PDB entry 7O4Y | X-ray diffraction, 1.60 A resolution | chains K and H of the 3 polymer chains in the assembly

Chain K:
Molecule: Anti-Kappa VHH domain
Source organism: Lama glama
Notes: antibody fragment or engineered binder
Amino-acid sequence (121 residues; numbered 1 to 121; the number before each row is that of its first residue; X marks 72 residues of unknown identity (built as UNK)):
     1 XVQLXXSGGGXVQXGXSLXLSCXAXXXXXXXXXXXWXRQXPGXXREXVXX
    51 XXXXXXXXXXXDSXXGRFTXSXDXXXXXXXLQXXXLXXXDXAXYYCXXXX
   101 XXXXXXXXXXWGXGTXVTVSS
Disordered / not traced: 121
Disulfide bonds: Cys22-Cys96

Chain H:
Molecule: m971 Fab heavy chain
Source organism: Homo sapiens
Notes: antibody fragment or engineered binder
Amino-acid sequence (229 residues; numbered -1 to 216 plus 11 insertion-coded residues; the number before each row is that of its first residue; a row labelled like 35A-35B holds insertion residues (35A, then the next letters in order); numbers below 1 keep their minus sign (Thr-1 is residue -1)):
    -1 TGQVQLQQSGPGLVKPSQTLSLTCAISGDSVSSNSAA
35A-35B WN
    36 WIRQSPSRGLEWLGRTY
52A-52B YR
    53 SKWYNDYAVSVKSRITINPDTSKNQFSLQL
82A-82C NSV
    83 TPEDTAVYYCAREVTGDL
100A-100D EDAF
   101 DIWGQGTMVTVSSASTKGPSVFPLAPSSKSTSGGTAALGCLVKDYFPEPV
   151 TVSWNSGALTSGVHTFPAVLQSSGLYSLSSVVTVPSSSLGTQTYICNVSH
   201 KPSNTKVDKKVEPKSC
Disordered / not traced: -1 to 0, 129-133, 214-216
Disulfide bonds: Cys22-Cys92, Cys140-Cys196

Chain K / chain H interface:
Contacting residue pairs (11; chain K residue first):
  Pro41(K) - Pro84(H)
  Gly42(K) - Pro14(H)
  Gly42(K) - Pro84(H)
  Gly42(K) - Val111(H)
  Gly42(K) - Ser112(H)
  Gly42(K) - Ser113(H)  hydrogen bond (backbone-backbone)
  Arg45(K) - Ser172(H)  hydrogen bond (side chain-backbone)
  Arg45(K) - Ser173(H)  hydrogen bond (side chain-backbone)
  Arg45(K) - Gly174(H)
  Trp111(K) - Ser172(H)
  Trp111(K) - Ser173(H)
Other interface residues (no listed pair), chain H (9 interface residues in all): Ala114

Overview:
4 residues of chain K face 9 of chain H across their interface; the contacts include 3 hydrogen bonds. Polar
pairs include Arg45(K)-Ser172(H), Arg45(K)-Ser173(H) and Gly42(K)-Ser113(H).
Chain K is Anti-Kappa VHH domain (Lama glama) and chain H is m971 Fab heavy chain (Homo sapiens); the
structure, m971 Fab in complex with anti-Kappa VHH domain, was determined by X-ray diffraction.
